PDB entry 5EGH | X-ray diffraction, 1.80 A resolution | chain A

Chain A:
Protein: Ectonucleotide pyrophosphatase/phosphodiesterase family member 6
From: Mus musculus
Notes: EC 3.1.4.-, 3.1.4.38
UniProtKB: Q8BGN3 (ENPP6_MOUSE); numbering as in UniProt (aligned over 1-421)
Chain sequence (429 residues; row label = number of the first residue in the row):
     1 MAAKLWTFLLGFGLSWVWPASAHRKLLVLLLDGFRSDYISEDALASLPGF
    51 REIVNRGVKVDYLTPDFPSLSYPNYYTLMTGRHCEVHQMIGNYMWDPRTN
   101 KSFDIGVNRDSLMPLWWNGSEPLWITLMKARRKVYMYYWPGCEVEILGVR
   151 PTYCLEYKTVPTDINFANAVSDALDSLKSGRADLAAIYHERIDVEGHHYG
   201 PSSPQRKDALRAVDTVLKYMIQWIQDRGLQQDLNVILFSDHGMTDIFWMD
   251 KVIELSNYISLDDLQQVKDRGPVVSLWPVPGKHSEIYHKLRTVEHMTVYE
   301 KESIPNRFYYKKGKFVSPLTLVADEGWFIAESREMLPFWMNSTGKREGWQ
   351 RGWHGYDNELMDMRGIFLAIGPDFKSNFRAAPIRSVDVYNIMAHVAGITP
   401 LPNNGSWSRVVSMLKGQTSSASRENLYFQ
Disordered / not traced: 1-23, 416-429
Differences from the reference sequence: engineered mutation Ala393 (Cys in Q8BGN3), Ser412 (Cys in Q8BGN3); expression tag (422-429)
Disulfides: Cys142-Cys154
Glycans and other covalent adducts: N-acetylglucosamine (NAG) linked to Asn118, Asn404; glycan linked to Asn341
Metal / ion sites: Zn2+ site 1: Asp32, Ser71, Asp240, His241 (together with phosphocholine); Zn2+ site 2: Asp193, His197, His354 (together with phosphocholine)
Residues lining bound ligands: phosphocholine (PC): Asp32, Leu70, Ser71, Tyr72, Tyr75, Asn92, Ile105, Pro140, Tyr157, Tyr188, Glu190, Asp193, His197, Asp240, His241, His354
What the authors report for this chain:
  - post-translational modification sites: Asn118, Asn341, Asn404
  - Zn2+ coordination: Asp32, Ser71, Asp193, His197, His241, His354
  - catalytic residues: Ser71
  - binding site for phosphocholine: Asp32, Tyr72, Tyr75, Tyr157, Tyr188, Glu190
  - contacts within the chain: Ser71-Tyr75 (hydrophobic contact), Tyr72-Glu143 (water-mediated contact), Asp32-Tyr75 (hydrogen bond), Tyr75-Pro140, Tyr157-Glu190 (hydrogen bond), Asp32-Tyr188 (hydrogen bond)
  - mutagenesis - Y157A: abolished expression
  - mutagenesis - Y72A, Y75A, Y188A, E190A: decreased catalytic activity on alpha-GPC
  - mutagenesis - C154A: decreased catalytic activity
  - mutagenesis - S71A, S71T: abolished catalytic activity on alpha-GPC
  - specificity-determining residues: Tyr72, Tyr75, Cys142, Cys154 (by similarity / conservation)
  - mutagenesis - C393A/C412S: unchanged catalytic activity on alpha-GPC

Overview:
Bound to chain A: phosphocholine. Covalently linked N-acetylglucosamine: at Asn118 and Asn404. Asp32, Ser71,
Asp240 and His241 coordinate Zn2+ site 1. Asp193, His197 and His354 form the Zn2+ site 2. From the paper: the
catalytic residue Ser71; Y72A, Y75A and Y188A, among others, reduce catalytic activity on alpha-GPC; 9
substitutions were tested in all.
Chain A is Ectonucleotide pyrophosphatase/phosphodiesterase family member 6 (Mus musculus); the structure,
Structure of ENPP6, a choline-specific glycerophosphodiester-phosphodiesterase in complex with phosphocholine,
was determined by X-ray diffraction, deposited together with 5EGE.
